PDB entry 8PID | electron microscopy, 3.00 A resolution | chains I and R of the 9 polymer chains in the assembly

# Chain I
Name: DNA-directed RNA polymerase subunit beta
Organism: Escherichia coli
Notes: EC 2.7.7.6
Reference sequence: P0A8V2 (RPOB_ECOLI); residue numbers follow UniProt; this construct covers 1-1342
Chain sequence (1342 residues; row label = number of the first residue in the row):
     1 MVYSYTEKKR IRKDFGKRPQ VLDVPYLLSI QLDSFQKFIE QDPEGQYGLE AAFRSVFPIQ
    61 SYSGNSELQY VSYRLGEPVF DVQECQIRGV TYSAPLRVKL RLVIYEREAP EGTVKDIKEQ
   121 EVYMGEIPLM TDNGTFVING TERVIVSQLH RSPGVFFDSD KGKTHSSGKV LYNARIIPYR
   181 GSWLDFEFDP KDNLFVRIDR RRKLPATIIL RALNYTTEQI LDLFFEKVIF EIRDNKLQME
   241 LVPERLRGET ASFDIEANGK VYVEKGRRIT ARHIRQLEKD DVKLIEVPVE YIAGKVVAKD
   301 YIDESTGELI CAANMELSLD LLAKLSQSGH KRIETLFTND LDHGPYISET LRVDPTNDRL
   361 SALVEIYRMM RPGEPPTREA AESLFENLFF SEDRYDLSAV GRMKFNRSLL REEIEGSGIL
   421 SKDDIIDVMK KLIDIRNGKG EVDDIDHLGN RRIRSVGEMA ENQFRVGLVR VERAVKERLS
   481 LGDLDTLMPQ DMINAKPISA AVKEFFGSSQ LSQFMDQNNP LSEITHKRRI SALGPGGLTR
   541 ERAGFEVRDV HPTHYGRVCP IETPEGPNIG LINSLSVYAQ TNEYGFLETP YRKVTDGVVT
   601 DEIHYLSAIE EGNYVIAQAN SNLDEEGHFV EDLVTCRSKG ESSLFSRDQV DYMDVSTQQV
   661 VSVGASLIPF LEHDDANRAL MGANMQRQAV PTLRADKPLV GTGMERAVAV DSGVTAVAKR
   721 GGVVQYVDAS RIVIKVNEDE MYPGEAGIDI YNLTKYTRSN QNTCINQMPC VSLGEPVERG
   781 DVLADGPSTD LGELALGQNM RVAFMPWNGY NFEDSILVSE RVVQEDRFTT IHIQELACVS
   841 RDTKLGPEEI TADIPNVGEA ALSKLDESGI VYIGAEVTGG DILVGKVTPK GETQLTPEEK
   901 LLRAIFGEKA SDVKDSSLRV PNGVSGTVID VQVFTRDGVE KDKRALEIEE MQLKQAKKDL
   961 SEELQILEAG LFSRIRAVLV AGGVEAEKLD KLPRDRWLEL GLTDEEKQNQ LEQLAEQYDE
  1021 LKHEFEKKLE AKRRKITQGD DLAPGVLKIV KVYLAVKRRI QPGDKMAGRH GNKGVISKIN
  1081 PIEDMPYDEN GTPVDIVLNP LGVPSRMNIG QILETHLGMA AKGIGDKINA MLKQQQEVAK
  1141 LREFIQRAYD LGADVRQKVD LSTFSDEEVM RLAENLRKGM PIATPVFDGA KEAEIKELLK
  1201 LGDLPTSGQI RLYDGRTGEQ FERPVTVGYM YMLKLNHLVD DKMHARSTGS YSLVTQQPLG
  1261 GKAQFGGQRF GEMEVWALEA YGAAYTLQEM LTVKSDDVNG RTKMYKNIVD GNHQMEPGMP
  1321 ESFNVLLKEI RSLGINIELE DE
Disordered / not traced: 891-911
Curated features (UniProtKB/Swiss-Prot):
  - modified residue (N6-acetyllysine): Lys1022, Lys1200
  - mutagenesis: Ile561 (I561S: Resistant to antibiotics salinamide A and B), Ile569 (I569S: Resistant to antibiotics salinamide A and B), Ala665 (A665E: Resistant to antibiotics salinamide A and B), Asp675 (D675A/G: Resistant to antibiotics salinamide A and B), Asn677 (N677H/K: Resistant to antibiotics salinamide A and B), Leu680 (L680M: Resistant to antibiotics salinamide A and B), Glu813 (E813K: Disrupts the enzyme's active center)

# Chain R
Molecule: 19-nt RNA strand
Sequence (19 nucleotides; numbered 1 to 19; the number before each row is that of its first residue):
     1 UUCUUUGGCG GUAGCGUGC
Disordered / not traced: 1-5
Metal / ion sites: Mg2+: G16, U17 (shared with 2 residues of chain J)

# Chain I / chain R interface
Residue-residue contacts (28):
  Gln510(I) - G11(R)  sugar contact
  Gln510(I) - U12(R)  sugar contact
  Gln513(I) - U12(R)  hydrogen bond to the phosphate
  Gln513(I) - A13(R)  phosphate contact
  Arg529(I) - A13(R)  phosphate contact
  Arg529(I) - G14(R)  salt bridge to the phosphate
  Arg540(I) - U12(R)  salt bridge to the phosphate
  Arg540(I) - A13(R)  salt bridge to the phosphate
  Pro564(I) - G14(R)  phosphate contact
  Asn568(I) - A13(R)  phosphate contact
  Asn568(I) - G14(R)  phosphate contact
  Ile572(I) - A13(R)  phosphate contact
  Arg687(I) - G14(R)  salt bridge to the phosphate
  Gln688(I) - G14(R)  hydrogen bond to the phosphate
  Gln688(I) - C15(R)  hydrogen bond to the phosphate
  Lys1065(I) - C15(R)  hydrogen bond to the phosphate
  Lys1065(I) - G16(R)  salt bridge to the phosphate
  Lys1073(I) - G16(R)  salt bridge to the phosphate
  Lys1073(I) - U17(R)  salt bridge to the phosphate
  Ser1105(I) - C19(R)  hydrogen bond to the sugar
  Arg1106(I) - C19(R)  hydrogen bond to the phosphate
  His1237(I) - G14(R)  sugar contact
  His1237(I) - C15(R)  sugar contact
  Leu1259(I) - G7(R)  phosphate contact
  Leu1259(I) - G8(R)  phosphate contact
  Ala1263(I) - U6(R)  base contact
  Gln1264(I) - U6(R)  base contact
  Gln1264(I) - G8(R)  phosphate contact
Interface residues without a listed pair, chain I (21 interface residues in all): Ser509, Leu533, Glu565, Leu1253

# Overview
21 residues of chain I face 11 of chain R across their interface, with 6 hydrogen bonds and 7 salt bridges.
Among the polar pairs are Ser1105(I)-C19(R), Gln513(I)-U12(R) and Gln688(I)-G14(R). G16(R) and U17(R)
coordinate Mg2+. UniProt lists 7 mutagenesis sites on chain I.
Chain I is DNA-directed RNA polymerase subunit beta (Escherichia coli) and chain R is a 19-nt RNA strand; the
structure, backtracked E. coli transcription complex paused at ops site and bound to RfaH, was determined by
electron microscopy, deposited together with 8PEN, 8PFG, 8PFJ, 8PH9, 8PHK, 8PIB, 8PIL and 8PIM.
